Entry 5MGH (X-ray diffraction, 1.87 A resolution); this record covers chain A.

== Chain A ==
Name: Phenylalanine--tRNA ligase, mitochondrial
Organism: Homo sapiens
Notes: EC 6.1.1.20
UniProt: O95363 (SYFM_HUMAN); residues 11-415 here correspond to UniProt positions 47-451 (UniProt number = residue number + 36)
Amino-acid sequence (405 residues; row label = number of the first residue in the row):
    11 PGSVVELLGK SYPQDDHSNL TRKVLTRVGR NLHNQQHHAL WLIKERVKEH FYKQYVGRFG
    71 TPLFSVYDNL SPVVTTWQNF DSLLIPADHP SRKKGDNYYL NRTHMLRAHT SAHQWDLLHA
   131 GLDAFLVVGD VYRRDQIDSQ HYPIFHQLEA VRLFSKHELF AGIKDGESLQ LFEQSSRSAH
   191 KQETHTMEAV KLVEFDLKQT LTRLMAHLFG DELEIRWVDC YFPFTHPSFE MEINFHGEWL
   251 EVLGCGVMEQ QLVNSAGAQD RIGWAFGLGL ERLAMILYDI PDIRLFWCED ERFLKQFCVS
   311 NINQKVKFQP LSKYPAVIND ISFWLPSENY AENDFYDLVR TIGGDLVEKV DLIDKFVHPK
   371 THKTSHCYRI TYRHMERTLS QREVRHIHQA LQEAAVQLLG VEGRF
Sequence notes: engineered mutation Ala49 (Pro85 in O95363)
Residues lining bound ligands: phenylalanine (PHE): His119, Ser121, Gln124, Arg143, Gln157, Glu159, Phe232, Phe234, Thr235, Gly254, Cys255, Ala275, Phe276, Gly277
UniProt features mapped onto this chain:
  - binding site (substrate): Ser121 to Gln124, Arg143, Gln150 to Tyr152, Gln157 to Glu159, Glu251, Phe276
  - modified residue: Lys166 (N6-acetyllysine)
What the authors report for this chain:
  - disease-associated variants - P49A (1.2- to 1.3-fold), R387Q (1.2- to 1.3-fold), R392C: decreased catalytic activity
  - disease-associated variants - H99D (40- to 50-fold), R117G (40- to 50-fold): decreased catalytic activity on aminoacylation
  - disease-associated variants - H99D (2.6-fold), R117G (24-fold): decreased catalytic activity on ATP consumption
  - disease-associated variants - H123P, G273S: decreased catalytic activity on tRNA
  - contacts within the chain: Arg117-Asp140 (salt bridge), Arg117-His123, Glu358-Arg383, Tyr324-Arg383 (backbone contact), Arg387-Glu393 (salt bridge) (proposed by the authors, not directly observed)
  - binding site for phenylalanine: His119, Ser121, Gln157, Glu159, Phe232, Phe234 (citing earlier work)
  - mutagenesis - P49A: unchanged catalytic activity (Phe-dependent ATP hydrolysis)
  - mutagenesis - H99D (2.6-fold), R117G (24-fold): decreased catalytic activity on ATP consumption

== Summary ==
Ligands of chain A: phenylalanine. From UniProt: 13 substrate-binding residues. The paper reports a binding
site for phenylalanine at His119, Ser121 and Gln157 among others; P49A, R387Q and R392C reduce catalytic
activity; 7 substitutions were tested in all.
Chain A is Phenylalanine--tRNA ligase, mitochondrial (Homo sapiens); the structure, Crystal structure of
pathogenic mutants of human mitochodnrial PheRS, was determined by X-ray diffraction, deposited together with
5MGU, 5MGV and 5MGW.
